3FRP - chains G and B of the 3 polymer chains in the assembly; structure by X-ray diffraction, 2.61 A resolution.

[Chain G]
Name: Cobra venom factor gamma chain
Organism: Naja kaouthia
Reference sequence: Q91132 (CO3_NAJKA); residues 711-962 here correspond to UniProt positions 733-984 (UniProt number = residue number + 22)
Chain sequence (252 residues; row label = number of the first residue in the row):
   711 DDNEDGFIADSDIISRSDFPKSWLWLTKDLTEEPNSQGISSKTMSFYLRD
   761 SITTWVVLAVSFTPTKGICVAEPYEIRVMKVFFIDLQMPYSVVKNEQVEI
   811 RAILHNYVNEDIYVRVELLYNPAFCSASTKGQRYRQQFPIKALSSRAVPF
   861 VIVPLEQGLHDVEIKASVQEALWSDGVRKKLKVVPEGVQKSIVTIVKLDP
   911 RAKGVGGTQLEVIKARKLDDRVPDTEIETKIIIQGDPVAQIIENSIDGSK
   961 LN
Unresolved in the structure: 711-716, 911-917, 927-934, 947-962
Swiss-Prot annotation at these positions:
  - region: E714 to S725 (Factor B binding site)
Reported in the primary citation:
  - specificity-determining residues: K731 (proposed by the authors, not directly observed)

[Chain B]
Name: Cobra venom factor beta chain
Organism: Naja kaouthia
Reference sequence: Q91132 (CO3_NAJKA); residues 1242-1620 here correspond to UniProt positions 1264-1642 (UniProt number = residue number + 22)
Chain sequence (379 residues; each row starts with the number of its first residue):
  1242 EIQMPTHKDLNLDITIELPDREVPIRYRINYENALLARTVETKLNQDITV
  1292 TASGDGKATMTILTFYNAQLQEKANVCNKFHLNVSVENIHLNAMGAKGAL
  1342 MLKICTRYLGEVDSTMTIIDISMLTGFLPDAEDLTRLSKGVDRYISRYEV
  1392 DNNMAQKVAVIIYLNKVSHSEDECLHFKILKHFEVGFIQPGSVKVYSYYN
  1442 LDEKCTKFYHPDKGTGLLNKICIGNVCRCAGETCSSLNHQERIDVPLQIE
  1492 KACETNVDYVYKTKLLRIEEQDGNDIYVMDVLEVIKQGTDENPRAKTHQY
  1542 ISQRKCQEALNLKVNDDYLIWGSRSDLLPTKDKISYIITKNTWIERWPHE
  1592 DECQEEEFQKLCDDFAQFSYTLTEFGCPT
Unresolved in the structure: 1242-1250, 1272-1278, 1295-1298, 1311-1316, 1332-1339, 1619-1620
Swiss-Prot annotation at these positions:
  - glycosylation: N1324 (N-linked (GlcNAc...) asparagine)
Cystine bridges: C1318-C1446, C1346-C1415, C1463-C1468, C1475-C1547, C1494-C1618, C1594-C1603

[How chain G and chain B interact]
Cross-chain cystine bridges: C835(G)-C1470(B)
Pairs across the interface (119; chain G residue first):
  K804(G) - N1466(B)  hydrogen bond (side chain-backbone)
  N805(G) - K1461(B)  hydrogen bond (backbone-side chain)
  N805(G) - N1466(B)  hydrogen bond (side chain-backbone)
  N805(G) - C1468(B)
  Q807(G) - F1449(B)
  Q807(G) - G1457(B)  hydrogen bond (side chain-backbone)
  Q807(G) - L1458(B)
  Q807(G) - L1459(B)  hydrogen bond (side chain-backbone)
  E809(G) - S1363(B)  hydrogen bond
  E809(G) - S1433(B)  hydrogen bond
  R811(G) - D1361(B)  salt bridge
  R811(G) - I1362(B)
  R811(G) - S1363(B)
  F834(G) - C1470(B)
  C835(G) - L1459(B)
  C835(G) - C1470(B)  disulfide
  S836(G) - L1459(B)
  A837(G) - F1428(B)  hydrophobic
  A837(G) - Q1430(B)
  K840(G) - N1497(B)
  Y844(G) - T1366(B)
  Y844(G) - Q1430(B)
  Q846(G) - T1366(B)  hydrogen bond
  K851(G) - E1390(B)
  K851(G) - D1392(B)  salt bridge
  K851(G) - Q1397(B)
  A857(G) - V1399(B)
  P859(G) - Q1430(B)  hydrogen bond (backbone-side chain)
  F860(G) - Q1430(B)
  V861(G) - Q1430(B)  hydrogen bond (backbone-side chain)
  V861(G) - L1459(B)
  L865(G) - C1468(B)
  P895(G) - N1308(B)
  E896(G) - N1466(B)
  G897(G) - N1308(B)
  G897(G) - A1309(B)
  V898(G) - A1309(B)  hydrogen bond (backbone-backbone)
  Q899(G) - F1306(B)
  Q899(G) - Y1307(B)
  K900(G) - T1305(B)
  K900(G) - F1306(B)
  K900(G) - Y1307(B)  hydrogen bond (backbone-backbone)
  K900(G) - A1309(B)
  S901(G) - F1306(B)
  I902(G) - I1303(B)
  I902(G) - L1304(B)
  I902(G) - T1305(B)  hydrogen bond (backbone-backbone)
  I902(G) - Y1307(B)  hydrophobic
  V903(G) - T1302(B)
  V903(G) - I1303(B)
  V903(G) - L1304(B)  hydrophobic
  T904(G) - I1303(B)  hydrogen bond (backbone-backbone)
  T904(G) - T1305(B)  hydrogen bond
  I905(G) - M1301(B)
  I905(G) - T1302(B)
  I905(G) - I1303(B)  hydrogen bond (backbone-backbone)
  V906(G) - M1301(B)
  V906(G) - T1302(B)
  K907(G) - T1300(B)  hydrogen bond (backbone-side chain)
  K907(G) - M1301(B)  hydrogen bond (backbone-backbone)
  L908(G) - A1299(B)
  L908(G) - T1300(B)
  D909(G) - A1299(B)  hydrogen bond (backbone-backbone)
  T918(G) - A1293(B)
  Q919(G) - T1292(B)
  Q919(G) - A1293(B)  hydrogen bond (backbone-backbone)
  L920(G) - V1291(B)
  L920(G) - T1292(B)
  E921(G) - I1289(B)
  E921(G) - T1290(B)
  E921(G) - V1291(B)  hydrogen bond (backbone-backbone)
  V922(G) - I1289(B)
  V922(G) - T1290(B)
  I923(G) - Q1287(B)
  I923(G) - D1288(B)
  I923(G) - I1289(B)  hydrogen bond (backbone-backbone)
  I923(G) - V1291(B)  hydrophobic
  K924(G) - D1288(B)
  A925(G) - N1286(B)
  A925(G) - D1288(B)
  R926(G) - N1286(B)  hydrogen bond (backbone-side chain)
  R926(G) - Q1287(B)  hydrogen bond (side chain-backbone)
  R926(G) - I1303(B)
  R926(G) - T1305(B)  hydrogen bond
  T935(G) - N1308(B)
  E936(G) - K1284(B)  salt bridge
  I937(G) - K1284(B)
  I937(G) - F1306(B)
  I937(G) - Y1307(B)  hydrophobic
  E938(G) - T1283(B)
  E938(G) - L1304(B)
  E938(G) - T1305(B)
  E938(G) - F1306(B)  hydrogen bond (backbone-backbone)
  T939(G) - V1281(B)
  T939(G) - E1282(B)
  T939(G) - T1283(B)  hydrogen bond (backbone-backbone)
  T939(G) - L1285(B)
  T939(G) - L1304(B)
  K940(G) - T1302(B)
  K940(G) - I1303(B)
  K940(G) - L1304(B)  hydrogen bond (backbone-backbone)
  I941(G) - R1279(B)
  I941(G) - T1280(B)
  I941(G) - V1281(B)  hydrogen bond (backbone-backbone)
  I941(G) - I1303(B)  hydrophobic
  I942(G) - R1279(B)
  I942(G) - T1300(B)
  I942(G) - M1301(B)
  I942(G) - T1302(B)  hydrogen bond (backbone-backbone)
  I942(G) - L1304(B)  hydrophobic
  I943(G) - R1279(B)  hydrogen bond (backbone-backbone)
  I943(G) - T1300(B)
  Q944(G) - A1299(B)
  Q944(G) - T1300(B)  hydrogen bond (backbone-backbone)
  G945(G) - L1251(B)
  G945(G) - A1299(B)  hydrogen bond (backbone-backbone)
  D946(G) - L1251(B)
  D946(G) - A1299(B)
  D946(G) - T1300(B)
Interface residues without a listed pair, chain G (60 interface residues in all): V808, Y830, G841, R856, V863, E866
Interface residues without a listed pair, chain B (57 interface residues in all): I1255, I1257, S1294, A1400, I1402, P1431, G1432, V1467, R1469, S1566

[Summary]
60 residues of chain G face 57 of chain B across their interface, with 1 disulfide bond, 33 hydrogen bonds and
3 salt bridges. Polar contacts include R811(G)-D1361(B), K851(G)-D1392(B) and E936(G)-K1284(B). From the
paper: the specificity determinant K731(G).
Here chain G is Cobra venom factor gamma chain and chain B is Cobra venom factor beta chain, both from Naja
kaouthia. Entry 3FRP (Crystal Structure of Cobra Venom Factor, a Co-factor for C3- and C5 convertase CVFBb)
was determined by X-ray diffraction.
